3L71 - chains A and B of the 20 polymer chains in the assembly; structure by X-ray diffraction, 2.84 A resolution.

# Chain A
Protein: Mitochondrial ubiquinol-cytochrome-c reductase complex core protein i
Organism: Gallus gallus
Notes: EC 1.10.2.2
Reference sequence: D0VX31 (D0VX31_CHICK); numbering as in UniProt (aligned over 1-446)
Chain sequence (446 residues; each row starts with the number of its first residue):
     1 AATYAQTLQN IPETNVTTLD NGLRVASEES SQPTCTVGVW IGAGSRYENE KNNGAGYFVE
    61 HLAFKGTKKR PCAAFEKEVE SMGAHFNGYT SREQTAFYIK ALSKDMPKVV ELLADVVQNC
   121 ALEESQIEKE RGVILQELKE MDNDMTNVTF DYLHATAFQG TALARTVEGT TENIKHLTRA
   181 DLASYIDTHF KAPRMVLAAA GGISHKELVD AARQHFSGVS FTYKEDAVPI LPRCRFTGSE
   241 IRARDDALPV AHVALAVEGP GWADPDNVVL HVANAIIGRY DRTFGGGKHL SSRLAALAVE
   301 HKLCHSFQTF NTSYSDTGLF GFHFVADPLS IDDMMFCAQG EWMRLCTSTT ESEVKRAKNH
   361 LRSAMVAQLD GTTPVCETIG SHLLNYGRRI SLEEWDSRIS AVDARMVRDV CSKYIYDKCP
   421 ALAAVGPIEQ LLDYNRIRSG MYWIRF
Disordered / not traced: 445-446

# Chain B
Protein: Mitochondrial ubiquinol-cytochrome-c reductase complex core protein 2
Organism: Gallus gallus
Notes: EC 1.10.2.2
Reference sequence: D0VX29 (D0VX29_CHICK); residues -1 to 439 here correspond to UniProt positions 1-441 (UniProt number = residue number + 2)
Chain sequence (441 residues; numbered -1 to 439; the number before each row is that of its first residue; numbers below 1 keep their minus sign (Ser-1 is residue -1)):
    -1 SLKVAPKVAV SAAAERVKLC PGAEDLEITK LPNGLIIASL ENFSPASRIG VFIKAGSRYE
    59 TTANLGTAHL LRLASPLTTK GASSFRITRG IEAVGGSLSV YSTREKMTYC VECLRDHVDT
   119 VMEYLLNVTT APEFRPWEVT DLQPQLKVDK AVAFQSPQVG VLENLHAAAY KTALANPLYC
   179 PDYRIGKITS EQLHHFVQNN FTSARMALVG IGVKHSDLKQ VAEQFLNIRS GAGTSSAKAT
   239 YWGGEIREQN GHSLVHAAVV TEGAAVGSAE ANAFSVLQHV LGAGPLIKRG SSVTSKLYQG
   299 VAKATTQPFD ASAFNVNYSD SGLFGFYTIS QAAHAGEVIR AAMNQLKAAA QGGVTEEDVT
   359 KAKNQLKATY LMSVETAQGL LNEIGSEALL SGTHTAPSVV AQKIDSVTSA DVVNAAKKFV
   419 SGKKSMAASG DLGSTPFLDE L
Disordered / not traced: -1 to 19

# Interface between chain A and chain B
Pairs across the interface (81; chain A residue first):
  Ala1(A) - Glu39(B)
  Ala2(A) - Phe41(B)  hydrophobic
  Ala2(A) - Arg113(B)  hydrogen bond (backbone-side chain)
  Thr3(A) - Arg113(B)
  Thr3(A) - Asp114(B)
  Tyr4(A) - Pro43(B)
  Tyr4(A) - Asp114(B)  hydrogen bond (backbone-side chain)
  Thr7(A) - Phe41(B)
  Thr7(A) - Ser42(B)
  Thr7(A) - Pro43(B)
  Thr7(A) - Arg113(B)
  Leu8(A) - Pro43(B)  hydrophobic
  Gln32(A) - Glu373(B)
  Pro33(A) - Leu369(B)  hydrophobic
  Thr34(A) - Leu369(B)
  Thr34(A) - Met370(B)
  Thr34(A) - Glu373(B)  hydrogen bond
  Tyr57(A) - Arg287(B)
  Glu60(A) - Lys286(B)  salt bridge
  Glu60(A) - Arg287(B)  salt bridge
  His61(A) - Arg287(B)  hydrogen bond
  Phe64(A) - Lys286(B)
  Lys65(A) - Lys286(B)
  Lys65(A) - Arg287(B)  hydrogen bond (side chain-backbone)
  Lys65(A) - Gly288(B)
  Glu76(A) - Ile285(B)
  Glu76(A) - Gly288(B)
  Glu76(A) - Ser289(B)  hydrogen bond (side chain-backbone)
  Lys77(A) - Lys359(B)
  Val79(A) - Ile285(B)  hydrophobic
  Glu80(A) - Leu284(B)
  Glu80(A) - Ser289(B)
  Glu80(A) - Ser290(B)
  Glu80(A) - Val291(B)  hydrogen bond (side chain-backbone)
  Glu80(A) - Thr292(B)  hydrogen bond (side chain-backbone)
  Glu80(A) - Gln363(B)  hydrogen bond (backbone-side chain)
  Ser81(A) - Thr292(B)
  Ser81(A) - Lys359(B)
  Ser81(A) - Asn362(B)
  Gly83(A) - Ala366(B)
  Gly83(A) - Met370(B)
  Ala84(A) - Leu284(B)
  His85(A) - Leu284(B)
  His85(A) - Met370(B)
  Phe86(A) - Leu284(B)  hydrogen bond (backbone-backbone)
  Phe86(A) - Ile285(B)
  Phe86(A) - Lys286(B)  hydrogen bond (backbone-backbone)
  Asn87(A) - Lys286(B)
  Gly88(A) - Lys286(B)  hydrogen bond (backbone-side chain)
  Lys100(A) - Met370(B)
  Lys100(A) - Glu373(B)  salt bridge
  Leu102(A) - Leu369(B)  hydrophobic
  Glu137(A) - Arg287(B)  salt bridge
  Arg282(A) - Gln143(B)  hydrogen bond (backbone-side chain)
  Gly285(A) - Pro74(B)
  Gly286(A) - Thr86(B)
  His289(A) - Ser82(B)
  His289(A) - Phe83(B)
  His289(A) - Thr86(B)
  His289(A) - Arg87(B)  hydrogen bond (backbone-side chain)
  Leu290(A) - Thr86(B)
  Leu290(A) - Arg87(B)
  Leu290(A) - Glu90(B)
  Ser291(A) - Arg87(B)
  Ser291(A) - Glu90(B)  hydrogen bond (backbone-side chain)
  Arg356(A) - Glu90(B)
  Arg356(A) - Ala91(B)
  Asn359(A) - Ala91(B)  hydrogen bond (side chain-backbone)
  Asn359(A) - Val92(B)
  Asn359(A) - Gly93(B)
  His360(A) - Gly93(B)
  Arg362(A) - Leu112(B)
  Ser363(A) - Gly93(B)  hydrogen bond (side chain-backbone)
  Ser363(A) - Leu112(B)
  Val366(A) - Pro43(B)  hydrophobic
  Val366(A) - Ala44(B)  hydrophobic
  Asp370(A) - Glu373(B)
  Asp370(A) - Thr374(B)
  Asp370(A) - Ala375(B)  hydrogen bond (side chain-backbone)
  Gly371(A) - Glu373(B)
  Thr372(A) - Glu373(B)  hydrogen bond
Also at the interface, not in a pair above, chain A (48 interface residues in all): Ala5, Tyr89, Thr283, Thr373, Leu392
Also at the interface, not in a pair above, chain B (44 interface residues in all): His115, Val146, Val150, Lys212, Asp215, Ser293, Thr367, Val372

# In short
Chain A and chain B form an interface of 48 and 44 residues respectively, with 19 hydrogen bonds and 4 salt
bridges. Polar pairs include Glu60(A)-Lys286(B), Glu60(A)-Arg287(B) and Lys100(A)-Glu373(B).
Chain A is Mitochondrial ubiquinol-cytochrome-c reductase complex core protein i and chain B is Mitochondrial
ubiquinol-cytochrome-c reductase complex core protein 2, both from Gallus gallus; the structure, Cytochrome
BC1 complex from chicken with azoxystrobin bound, was determined by X-ray diffraction.
